PDB entry 6J6Q | electron microscopy, 3.70 A resolution | chains A and D of the 42 polymer chains in the assembly

Chain A:
Name: Pre-mRNA-splicing factor 8
Source organism: Saccharomyces cerevisiae (strain ATCC 204508 / S288c)
UniProtKB: P33334 (PRP8_YEAST); numbering as in UniProt (aligned over 1-2413)
Chain sequence (2413 residues; numbered 1 to 2413; the number before each row is that of its first residue):
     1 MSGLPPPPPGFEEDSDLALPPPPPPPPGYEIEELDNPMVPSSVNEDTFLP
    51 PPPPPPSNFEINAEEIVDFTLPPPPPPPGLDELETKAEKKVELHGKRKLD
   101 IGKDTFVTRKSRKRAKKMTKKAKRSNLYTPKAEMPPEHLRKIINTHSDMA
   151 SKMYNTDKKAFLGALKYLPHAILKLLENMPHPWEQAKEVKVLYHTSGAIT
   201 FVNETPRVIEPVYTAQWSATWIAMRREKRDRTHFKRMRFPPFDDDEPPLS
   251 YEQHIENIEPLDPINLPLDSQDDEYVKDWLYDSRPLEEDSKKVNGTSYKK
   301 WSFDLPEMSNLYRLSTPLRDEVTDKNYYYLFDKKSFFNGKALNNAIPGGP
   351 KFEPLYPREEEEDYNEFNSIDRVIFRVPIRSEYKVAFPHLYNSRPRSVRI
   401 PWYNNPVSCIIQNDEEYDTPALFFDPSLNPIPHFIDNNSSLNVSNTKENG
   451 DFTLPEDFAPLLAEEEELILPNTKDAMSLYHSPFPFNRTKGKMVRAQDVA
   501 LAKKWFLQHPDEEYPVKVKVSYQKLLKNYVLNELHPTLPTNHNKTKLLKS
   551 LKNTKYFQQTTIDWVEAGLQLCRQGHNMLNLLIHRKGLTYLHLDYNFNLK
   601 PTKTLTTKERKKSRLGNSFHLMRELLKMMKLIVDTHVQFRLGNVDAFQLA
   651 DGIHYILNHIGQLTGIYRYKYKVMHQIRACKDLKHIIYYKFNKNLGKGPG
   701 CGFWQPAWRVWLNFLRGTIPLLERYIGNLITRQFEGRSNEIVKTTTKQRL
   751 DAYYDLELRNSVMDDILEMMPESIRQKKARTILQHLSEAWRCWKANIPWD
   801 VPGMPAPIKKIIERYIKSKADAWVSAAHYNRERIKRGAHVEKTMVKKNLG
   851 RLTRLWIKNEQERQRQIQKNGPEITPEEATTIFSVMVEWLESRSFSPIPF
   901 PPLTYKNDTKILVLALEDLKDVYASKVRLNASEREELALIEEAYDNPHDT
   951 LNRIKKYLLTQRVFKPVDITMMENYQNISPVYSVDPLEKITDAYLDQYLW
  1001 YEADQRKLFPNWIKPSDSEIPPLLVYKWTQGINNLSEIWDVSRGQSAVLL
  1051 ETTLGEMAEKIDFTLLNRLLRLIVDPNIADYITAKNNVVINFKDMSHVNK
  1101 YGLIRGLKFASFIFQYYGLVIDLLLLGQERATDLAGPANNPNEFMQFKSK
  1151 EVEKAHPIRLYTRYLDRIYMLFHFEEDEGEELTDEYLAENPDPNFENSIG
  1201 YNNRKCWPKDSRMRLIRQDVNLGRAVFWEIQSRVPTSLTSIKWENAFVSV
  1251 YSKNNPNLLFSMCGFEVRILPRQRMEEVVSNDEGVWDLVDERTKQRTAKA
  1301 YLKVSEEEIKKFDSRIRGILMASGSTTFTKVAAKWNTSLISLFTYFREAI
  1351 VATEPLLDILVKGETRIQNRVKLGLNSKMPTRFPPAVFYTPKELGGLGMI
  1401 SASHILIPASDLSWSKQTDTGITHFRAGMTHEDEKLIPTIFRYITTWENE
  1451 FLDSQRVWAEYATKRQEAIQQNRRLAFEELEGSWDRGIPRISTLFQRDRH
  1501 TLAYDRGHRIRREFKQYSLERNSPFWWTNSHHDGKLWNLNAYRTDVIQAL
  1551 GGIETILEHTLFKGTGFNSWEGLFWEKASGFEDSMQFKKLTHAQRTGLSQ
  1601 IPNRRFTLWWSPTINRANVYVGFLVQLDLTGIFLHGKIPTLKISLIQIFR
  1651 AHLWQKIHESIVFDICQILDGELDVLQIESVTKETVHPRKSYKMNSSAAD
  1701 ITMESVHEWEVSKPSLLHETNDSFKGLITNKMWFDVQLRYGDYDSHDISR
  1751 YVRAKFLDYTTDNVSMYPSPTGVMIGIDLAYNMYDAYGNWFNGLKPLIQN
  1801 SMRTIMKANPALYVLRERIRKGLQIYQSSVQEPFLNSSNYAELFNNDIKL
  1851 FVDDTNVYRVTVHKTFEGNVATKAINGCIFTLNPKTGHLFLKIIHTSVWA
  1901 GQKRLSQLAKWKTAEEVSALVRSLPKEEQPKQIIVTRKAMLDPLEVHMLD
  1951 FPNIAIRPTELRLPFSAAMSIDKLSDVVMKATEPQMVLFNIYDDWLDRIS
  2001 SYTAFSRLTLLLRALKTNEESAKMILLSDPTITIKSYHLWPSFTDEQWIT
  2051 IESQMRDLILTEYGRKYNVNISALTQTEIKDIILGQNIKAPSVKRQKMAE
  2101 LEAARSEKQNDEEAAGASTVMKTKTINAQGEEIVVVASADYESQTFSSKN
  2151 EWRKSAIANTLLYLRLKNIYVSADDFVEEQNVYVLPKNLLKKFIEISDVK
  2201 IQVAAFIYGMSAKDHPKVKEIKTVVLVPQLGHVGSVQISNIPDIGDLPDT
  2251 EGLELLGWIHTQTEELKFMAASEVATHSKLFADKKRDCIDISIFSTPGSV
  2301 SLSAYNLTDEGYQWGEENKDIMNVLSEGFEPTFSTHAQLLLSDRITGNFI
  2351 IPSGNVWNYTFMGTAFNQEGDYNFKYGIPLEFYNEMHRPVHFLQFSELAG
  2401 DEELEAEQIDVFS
Not modelled in the structure: 1-126, 435-449, 1578-1598, 1830-1839, 2086-2413
Small-molecule neighbours: inositol hexakisphosphate (IHP): Lys228, Arg236, Lys517, His659, Lys684, His685, Tyr688, Tyr689, Asn692, Lys697, Gly698
Swiss-Prot annotation at these positions:
  - region: Met1585 to Leu1598 (Important for branch point selection)
  - mutagenesis: His1658 (H1658S: No effect on viability), Glu1684 (E1684Q: No effect on viability), His1687 (H1687S: No effect on viability), Asp1700 (D1700N: No effect on viability), Asp1735 (D1735N: No effect on viability), Asp1853 (D1853A: Alters protein folding. Severely impaired growth. Strongly reduced growth at 35 degrees Celsius; when associated with A-1854; D1853N: Reduced growth at 30 degrees Celsius ...), Asp1854 (D1854A: Reduced growth at 30 degrees Celsius. Strongly reduced growth at 16 degrees Celsius. Strongly reduced growth at 35 degrees Celsius; when associated with A-1853 ...), Thr1855 (T1855A: Reduced growth at 30 degrees Celsius. Strongly reduced growth at 16 degrees Celsius), Thr1936 (T1936A: Reduced growth at 30 degrees Celsius. Strongly reduced growth at 16 degrees Celsius), Arg1937 (R1937K: Severely impaired growth. Reduced growth at 30 degrees Celsius. Strongly reduced growth at 16 degrees Celsius)

Chain D:
Molecule: U5 snRNA
Source organism: Saccharomyces cerevisiae S288c
Sequence (214 nucleotides; numbered 1 to 214; the number before each row is that of its first residue):
     1 AAGCAGCUUUACAGAUCAAUGGCGGAGGGAGGUCAACAUCAAGAACUGUG
    51 GGCCUUUUAUUGCCUAUAGAACUUAUAACGAACAUGGUUCUUGCCUUUUA
   101 CCAGAACCAUCCGGGUGUUGUCUCCAUAGAAACAGGUAAAGCUGUCCGUU
   151 ACUGUGGGCUUGCCAUAUUUUUUGGAACUUUUCUGCCCUUUUUCUCAAUG
   201 AGUAAGGAGGGCGU
Not modelled in the structure: 56-59, 184-214

How chain A and chain D interact:
Pairs across the interface - 120 pairs, chain A then chain D:
  Tyr128(A) - C34(D)  sugar contact
  Tyr128(A) - A35(D)  hydrogen bond to the sugar
  Tyr128(A) - G120(D)  base contact
  Tyr128(A) - U121(D)  hydrogen bond to the sugar
  Thr129(A) - U121(D)  sugar contact
  Pro130(A) - U121(D)  sugar contact
  Pro130(A) - C122(D)  sugar contact
  His170(A) - C112(D)  salt bridge to the phosphate
  His170(A) - G113(D)  salt bridge to the phosphate
  Lys174(A) - G113(D)  salt bridge to the phosphate
  Lys190(A) - U33(D)  sugar contact
  Lys190(A) - C34(D)  salt bridge to the phosphate
  Asn203(A) - U33(D)  sugar contact
  Glu204(A) - U33(D)  base contact
  Thr205(A) - U33(D)  hydrogen bond to the base
  Arg207(A) - U33(D)  base contact
  Arg284(A) - U33(D)  hydrogen bond to the base
  Asn294(A) - G31(D)  phosphate contact
  Gly295(A) - G31(D)  phosphate contact
  Gly295(A) - G32(D)  phosphate contact
  Thr296(A) - G32(D)  hydrogen bond to the phosphate
  Thr296(A) - U33(D)  hydrogen bond to the phosphate
  Ser297(A) - G32(D)  hydrogen bond to the phosphate
  Ser297(A) - U33(D)  phosphate contact
  Lys299(A) - G115(D)  salt bridge to the phosphate
  Lys300(A) - U116(D)  phosphate contact
  Asp332(A) - U76(D)  base contact
  Lys333(A) - A77(D)  salt bridge to the phosphate
  Lys340(A) - G104(D)  hydrogen bond to the phosphate
  Lys340(A) - A105(D)  salt bridge to the phosphate
  Phe352(A) - G104(D)  phosphate contact
  Glu353(A) - A103(D)  phosphate contact
  Glu353(A) - G104(D)  hydrogen bond to the phosphate
  Pro354(A) - G104(D)  sugar contact
  Leu355(A) - A105(D)  sugar contact
  Arg358(A) - U91(D)  hydrogen bond to the phosphate
  Arg358(A) - U92(D)  phosphate contact
  Trp402(A) - U76(D)  stacking on the base
  Asn405(A) - U76(D)  base contact
  Phe484(A) - A81(D)  stacking on the base
  Arg488(A) - A81(D)  base contact
  Lys492(A) - G80(D)  salt bridge to the phosphate
  Lys492(A) - G115(D)  sugar contact
  Arg495(A) - G113(D)  hydrogen bond to the sugar
  Gln497(A) - A82(D)  sugar contact
  Asp498(A) - A82(D)  hydrogen bond to the sugar
  Lys503(A) - A82(D)  salt bridge to the phosphate
  Lys503(A) - C83(D)  salt bridge to the phosphate
  Lys527(A) - G104(D)  salt bridge to the phosphate
  Asn528(A) - A84(D)  hydrogen bond to the phosphate
  Leu531(A) - G104(D)  phosphate contact
  Asn532(A) - C83(D)  phosphate contact
  Leu534(A) - A105(D)  phosphate contact
  His535(A) - A105(D)  salt bridge to the phosphate
  His535(A) - A106(D)  phosphate contact
  Thr537(A) - A84(D)  hydrogen bond to the base
  Thr537(A) - U85(D)  base contact
  Thr537(A) - A109(D)  base contact
  Leu538(A) - A41(D)  base contact
  Pro539(A) - C79(D)  base contact
  Pro539(A) - G80(D)  base contact
  Pro539(A) - G113(D)  base contact
  Thr540(A) - U110(D)  phosphate contact
  Asn541(A) - C40(D)  base contact
  Asn541(A) - A41(D)  phosphate contact
  Asn541(A) - C79(D)  base contact
  Asn543(A) - C111(D)  hydrogen bond to the phosphate
  Asn543(A) - C112(D)  phosphate contact
  Lys544(A) - U39(D)  hydrogen bond to the base
  Lys544(A) - C40(D)  base contact
  Lys546(A) - C112(D)  salt bridge to the phosphate
  Lys546(A) - G113(D)  hydrogen bond to the base
  Lys549(A) - A35(D)  phosphate contact
  Lys549(A) - A36(D)  phosphate contact
  Lys552(A) - C34(D)  salt bridge to the phosphate
  Lys552(A) - A35(D)  salt bridge to the phosphate
  Asn553(A) - A36(D)  phosphate contact
  Gln559(A) - C34(D)  phosphate contact
  Lys670(A) - U85(D)  phosphate contact
  Lys670(A) - G86(D)  salt bridge to the phosphate
  Lys670(A) - C101(D)  salt bridge to the phosphate
  Tyr671(A) - A100(D)  hydrogen bond to the phosphate
  Tyr671(A) - C101(D)  hydrogen bond to the phosphate
  Lys672(A) - U85(D)  salt bridge to the phosphate
  Lys672(A) - G86(D)  salt bridge to the phosphate
  Lys672(A) - C101(D)  hydrogen bond to the phosphate
  Lys672(A) - C102(D)  phosphate contact
  His675(A) - C102(D)  salt bridge to the phosphate
  His675(A) - A103(D)  salt bridge to the phosphate
  Gln676(A) - A84(D)  hydrogen bond to the phosphate
  Gln676(A) - U85(D)  phosphate contact
  Arg709(A) - A82(D)  hydrogen bond to the phosphate
  Arg709(A) - C83(D)  salt bridge to the phosphate
  Asn713(A) - C83(D)  sugar contact
  Asn713(A) - A84(D)  hydrogen bond to the phosphate
  Phe714(A) - A84(D)  sugar contact
  Arg716(A) - G80(D)  base contact
  Arg716(A) - A84(D)  hydrogen bond to the base
  Arg716(A) - C111(D)  hydrogen bond to the base
  Arg716(A) - C112(D)  hydrogen bond to the base
  Gly717(A) - A84(D)  hydrogen bond to the sugar
  Gly717(A) - U85(D)  hydrogen bond to the sugar
  Ile719(A) - C111(D)  sugar contact
  Pro720(A) - U110(D)  sugar contact
  Pro720(A) - C111(D)  sugar contact
  Arg724(A) - G86(D)  sugar contact
  Lys747(A) - U97(D)  hydrogen bond to the phosphate
  Lys747(A) - U98(D)  salt bridge to the phosphate
  Arg836(A) - U92(D)  salt bridge to the phosphate
  His839(A) - C95(D)  base contact
  His839(A) - U97(D)  salt bridge to the phosphate
  Glu841(A) - U96(D)  sugar contact
  Glu841(A) - U97(D)  sugar contact
  Lys842(A) - U96(D)  hydrogen bond to the sugar
  Lys1362(A) - C94(D)  salt bridge to the phosphate
  Asn1369(A) - C95(D)  phosphate contact
  Arg1370(A) - U96(D)  salt bridge to the phosphate
  Leu1373(A) - C95(D)  sugar contact
  Leu1373(A) - U96(D)  phosphate contact
  Lys1378(A) - C94(D)  sugar contact
Also at the interface, not in a pair above, chain A (87 interface residues in all): Leu127, Leu173, Glu177, Tyr298, Lys325, Lys334, Ala500, Glu533, Leu547, Arg668, Leu721, Arg1366
Also at the interface, not in a pair above, chain D (44 interface residues in all): G114

Summary:
The interface between chain A and chain D involves 87 residues on one side and 44 on the other, with 30
hydrogen bonds, 27 salt bridges and 2 aromatic stacking contacts. Among the polar pairs are Thr205(A)-U33(D),
Arg284(A)-U33(D) and Thr537(A)-A84(D).
Here chain A is Pre-mRNA-splicing factor 8 (Saccharomyces cerevisiae (strain ATCC 204508 / S288c)) and chain D
is U5 snRNA (Saccharomyces cerevisiae S288c). Entry 6J6Q (Cryo-EM structure of the yeast B*-b2 complex at an
average resolution of 3.7 angstrom) was determined by electron microscopy (same publication as 6J6G, 6J6H and
6J6N).
